7P15 - chains A and B of the 3 polymer chains in the assembly; structure by electron microscopy, 3.58 A resolution.

== Chain A ==
Name: Reverse transcriptase/ribonuclease H
Source organism: Human immunodeficiency virus type 1 BH10
Notes: EC 2.7.7.49, 2.7.7.7, 3.1.26.13, 3.1.13.2; fragment: P66 subunit
UniProt: P03366 (POL_HV1B1); residues 1-554 here correspond to UniProt positions 600-1153 (UniProt number = residue number + 599)
Chain sequence (556 residues; row label = number of the first residue in the row; numbers below 1 keep their minus sign (Met-1 is residue -1)):
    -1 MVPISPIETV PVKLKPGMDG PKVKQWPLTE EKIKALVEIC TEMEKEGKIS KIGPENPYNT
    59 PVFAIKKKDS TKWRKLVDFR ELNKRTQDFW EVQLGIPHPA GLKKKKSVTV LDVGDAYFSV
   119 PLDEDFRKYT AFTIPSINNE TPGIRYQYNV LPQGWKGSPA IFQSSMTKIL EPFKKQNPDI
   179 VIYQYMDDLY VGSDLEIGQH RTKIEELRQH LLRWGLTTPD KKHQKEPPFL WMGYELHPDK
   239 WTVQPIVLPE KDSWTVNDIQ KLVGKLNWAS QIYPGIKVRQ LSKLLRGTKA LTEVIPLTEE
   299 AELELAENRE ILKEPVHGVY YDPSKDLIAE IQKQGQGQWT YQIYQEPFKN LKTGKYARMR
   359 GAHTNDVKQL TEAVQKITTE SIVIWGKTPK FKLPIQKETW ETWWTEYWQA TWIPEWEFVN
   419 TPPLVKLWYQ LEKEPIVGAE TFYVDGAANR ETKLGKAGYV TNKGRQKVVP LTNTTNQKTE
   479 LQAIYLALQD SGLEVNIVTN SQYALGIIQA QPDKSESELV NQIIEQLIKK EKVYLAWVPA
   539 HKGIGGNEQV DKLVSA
Disordered / not traced: -1 to 0, 554
Differences from the reference sequence: initiating methionine (-1); expression tag (0); engineered mutation Ser280 (Cys879 in P03366), Asn498 (Asp1097 in P03366)
Swiss-Prot annotation at these positions:
  - region: Phe227 to His235 (RT 'primer grip')
  - motif: Trp398 to Trp414 (Tryptophan repeat motif)
  - binding site (Mg(2+)): Asp110, Asp185, Asp186, Asp443, Glu478, Asp549
  - site: Trp401 (Essential for RT p66/p51 heterodimerization), Trp414 (Essential for RT p66/p51 heterodimerization), Phe440, Tyr441 (Cleavage)
Ligand contacts: 4OI ((1R,2R)-N-(1H-pyrazol-4-yl)-2-pyridin-3-yl-cyclopropane-1-carboxamide): Met184, Asp185, Asp186, Met230
From the paper describing this entry:
  - binding site for 4OI: Asp186 (proposed by the authors, not directly observed)
  - mutagenesis - D498N: abolished catalytic activity (RNase H activity) (citing earlier work)
  - mutagenesis - D498N: unchanged catalytic activity (polymerase activity) (citing earlier work)

== Chain B ==
Name: Reverse transcriptase/ribonuclease H
Source organism: Human immunodeficiency virus type 1 BH10
Notes: EC 2.7.7.49, 2.7.7.7, 3.1.26.13, 3.1.13.2; fragment: P51 subunit
UniProt: P03366 (POL_HV1B1); residues 1-428 here correspond to UniProt positions 600-1027 (UniProt number = residue number + 599)
Chain sequence (428 residues; numbered 1 to 428; the number before each row is that of its first residue):
     1 PISPIETVPV KLKPGMDGPK VKQWPLTEEK IKALVEICTE MEKEGKISKI GPENPYNTPV
    61 FAIKKKDSTK WRKLVDFREL NKRTQDFWEV QLGIPHPAGL KKKKSVTVLD VGDAYFSVPL
   121 DEDFRKYTAF TIPSINNETP GIRYQYNVLP QGWKGSPAIF QSSMTKILEP FKKQNPDIVI
   181 YQYMDDLYVG SDLEIGQHRT KIEELRQHLL RWGLTTPDKK HQKEPPFLWM GYELHPDKWT
   241 VQPIVLPEKD SWTVNDIQKL VGKLNWASQI YPGIKVRQLS KLLRGTKALT EVIPLTEEAE
   301 LELAENREIL KEPVHGVYYD PSKDLIAEIQ KQGQGQWTYQ IYQEPFKNLK TGKYARMRGA
   361 HTNDVKQLTE AVQKITTESI VIWGKTPKFK LPIQKETWET WWTEYWQATW IPEWEFVNTP
   421 PLVKLWYQ
Disordered / not traced: 1-3, 217-225
Differences from the reference sequence: conflict Ser280 (Cys879 in P03366)
Swiss-Prot annotation at these positions:
  - region: Phe227 to His235 (RT 'primer grip')
  - motif: Trp398 to Trp414 (Tryptophan repeat motif)
  - binding site (Mg(2+)): Asp110, Asp185, Asp186
  - site (Essential for RT p66/p51 heterodimerization): Trp401, Trp414

== How chain A and chain B interact ==
Residue-residue contacts (93):
  Gln85(A) - Glu53(B)  hydrogen bond (side chain-backbone)
  Asp86(A) - Pro55(B)
  Phe87(A) - Pro52(B)
  Phe87(A) - Glu53(B)
  Trp88(A) - Lys20(B)
  Trp88(A) - Val21(B)
  Trp88(A) - Asn54(B)
  Trp88(A) - Asn57(B)
  Trp88(A) - Arg143(B)
  Val90(A) - Thr131(B)
  Val90(A) - Gly141(B)
  Val90(A) - Arg143(B)
  Gln91(A) - Asn137(B)
  Gln91(A) - Pro140(B)
  Gly93(A) - Asn137(B)
  Ile94(A) - Asn137(B)
  Pro95(A) - Asn136(B)
  Pro95(A) - Asn137(B)
  His96(A) - Asn136(B)  hydrogen bond (backbone-side chain)
  Gly99(A) - Asn136(B)
  Gln161(A) - Pro140(B)
  Ser162(A) - Pro52(B)
  Thr165(A) - Pro140(B)
  Lys172(A) - Thr139(B)
  Val179(A) - Glu138(B)
  Tyr181(A) - Asn136(B)
  Tyr181(A) - Glu138(B)
  Gln182(A) - Glu138(B)
  Arg358(A) - Glu396(B)  salt bridge
  Glu370(A) - Gln394(B)
  Gln373(A) - Gln394(B)
  Gln373(A) - Glu396(B)
  Gln373(A) - Thr397(B)
  Thr376(A) - Trp401(B)
  Thr377(A) - Trp24(B)
  Ile380(A) - Leu26(B)
  Val381(A) - Pro25(B)  hydrophobic
  Val381(A) - Asn136(B)  hydrogen bond (backbone-backbone)
  Ile382(A) - Asn136(B)
  Gly384(A) - Thr27(B)
  Gly384(A) - Glu28(B)  hydrogen bond (backbone-backbone)
  Thr386(A) - Trp401(B)
  Trp402(A) - Lys331(B)  hydrogen bond (backbone-side chain)
  Trp402(A) - Asp364(B)
  Tyr405(A) - Lys331(B)
  Trp406(A) - Lys331(B)
  Trp406(A) - Val417(B)
  Trp406(A) - Asn418(B)
  Trp406(A) - Thr419(B)
  Trp406(A) - Pro420(B)
  Trp406(A) - Pro421(B)
  Gln407(A) - Lys331(B)  hydrogen bond (backbone-side chain)
  Gln407(A) - Pro392(B)
  Gln407(A) - Asn418(B)
  Ala408(A) - Trp337(B)  hydrophobic
  Ala408(A) - Asp364(B)
  Ala408(A) - Pro392(B)  hydrogen bond (backbone-backbone)
  Ala408(A) - Ile393(B)
  Thr409(A) - Asp364(B)
  Trp410(A) - Thr362(B)
  Trp410(A) - Asn363(B)
  Trp410(A) - Val365(B)  hydrophobic
  Trp410(A) - Trp401(B)  hydrophobic
  Trp410(A) - Tyr405(B)
  Pro412(A) - Trp401(B)  hydrophobic
  Pro433(A) - Asn255(B)
  Ile434(A) - Thr290(B)  hydrogen bond (backbone-side chain)
  Val435(A) - Thr290(B)
  Thr439(A) - Ala288(B)
  Thr439(A) - Leu289(B)
  Tyr441(A) - Lys287(B)  hydrogen bond (side chain-backbone)
  Tyr441(A) - Leu289(B)
  Asn460(A) - Thr286(B)
  Asn460(A) - Ala288(B)
  Asn494(A) - Leu289(B)
  Val496(A) - Leu289(B)  hydrophobic
  Gln507(A) - Leu422(B)
  Tyr532(A) - Asn255(B)  hydrogen bond
  Tyr532(A) - Leu289(B)  hydrophobic
  Pro537(A) - Gly262(B)
  Pro537(A) - Asn265(B)
  Lys540(A) - Val261(B)
  Lys540(A) - Asn265(B)
  Lys540(A) - Ser280(B)  hydrogen bond (backbone-side chain)
  Gly541(A) - Ser280(B)
  Gly541(A) - Leu283(B)
  Ile542(A) - Leu283(B)
  Gly543(A) - Leu283(B)  hydrogen bond (backbone-backbone)
  Gly543(A) - Arg284(B)
  Gly543(A) - Gly285(B)
  Gly543(A) - Thr286(B)
  Gly544(A) - Thr286(B)
  Gln547(A) - Thr286(B)
Interface residues without a listed pair, chain A (65 interface residues in all): Val8, Pro9, Leu92, Leu100, Ala158, Thr369, Trp383, Lys385, Thr403, Thr459, Leu503, Trp535
Interface residues without a listed pair, chain B (60 interface residues in all): Lys22, Ile135, Gln258, Trp266, Val276, Gly333, His361, Thr400

== Summary ==
The interface between chain A and chain B involves 65 residues on one side and 60 on the other, with 12
hydrogen bonds and 1 salt bridge. Among the polar pairs are Arg358(A)-Glu396(B), Gln85(A)-Glu53(B) and
His96(A)-Asn136(B). From the paper: a binding site for 4OI at Asp186(A); D498N of chain A abolishes catalytic
activity (RNase H activity).
Here chain A is Reverse transcriptase/ribonuclease H and chain B is Reverse transcriptase/ribonuclease H, both
from Human immunodeficiency virus type 1 BH10. Entry 7P15 (Cryo-EM structure of HIV-1 reverse transcriptase
with a DNA aptamer in complex with fragment F04 at ...) was determined by electron microscopy, deposited
together with 7OXQ, 7OZ2, 7OZ5 and 7OZW.
